Entry 6RX0 (X-ray diffraction, 1.20 A resolution); this record covers chains B and C of the 4 polymer chains in the assembly.

[Chain B (and C)]
Protein: Pteridine reductase
Source organism: Trypanosoma brucei brucei
Notes: chain C of this document is another copy of the same molecule, construct and numbering; everything in this record applies to it too
UniProtKB: O76290 (O76290_TRYBB); numbering as in UniProt (aligned over 1-268)
Sequence (288 residues; each row starts with the number of its first residue; numbers below 1 keep their minus sign (Met-19 is residue -19)):
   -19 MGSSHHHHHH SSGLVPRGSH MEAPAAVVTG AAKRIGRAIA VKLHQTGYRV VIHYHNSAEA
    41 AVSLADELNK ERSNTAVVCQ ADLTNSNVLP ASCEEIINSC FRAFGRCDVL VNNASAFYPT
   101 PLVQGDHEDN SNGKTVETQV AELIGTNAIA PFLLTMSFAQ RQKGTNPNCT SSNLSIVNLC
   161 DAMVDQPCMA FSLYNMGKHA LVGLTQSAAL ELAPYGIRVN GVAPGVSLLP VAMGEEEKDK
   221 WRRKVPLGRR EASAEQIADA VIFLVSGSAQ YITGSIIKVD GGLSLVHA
Disordered / not traced: -19 to 1, 104-113, 143-152 (chain C: -19 to 1, 104-113, 143-152, 206-221)
Sequence notes: initiating methionine (-19); expression tag (-18 to 0)
Residues lining bound ligands:
  - KM5 (methyl 1-[4-[[2,4-bis(azanyl)pteridin-6-yl]methyl-ethyl-amino]phenyl]carbonylpiperidine-4-carboxylate): Arg14, Ser95, Ala96, Phe97, Tyr98, Pro99, Asp161, Phe171, Tyr174, Gly205, Val206, Leu208, Leu209, Pro210, Met213, Glu217, Trp221
  - NADP (NAP; NADP nicotinamide-adenine-dinucleotide phosphate): Gly10, Arg14, Ile15, Gly16, His33, Tyr34, His35, Asn36, Ser37, Ala61, Asp62, Leu63, Thr64, Asn93, Ala94, Ser95, Ala96, Thr126, Asn127, Leu159, Cys160, Asp161, Tyr174, Lys178, Pro204, Gly205, Val206, Ser207, Leu208
What the authors report for this chain:
  - binding site for KM5: Val206, Trp221

[How chain B and chain C interact]
Contacting residue pairs (22; chain B residue first):
  Met163(B) with His267(C)
  Asp165(B) with Leu265(C)
  Gln166(B) with Gln166(C), hydrogen bond; Ser264(C); Leu265(C); Val266(C); His267(C)
  Pro167(B) with Leu265(C); His267(C)
  Lys224(B) with Ala268(C), hydrogen bond (side chain-backbone)
  Ser264(B) with Gln166(C)
  Leu265(B) with Asp165(C); Gln166(C); Pro167(C)
  Val266(B) with Ala268(C), hydrophobic
  His267(B) with Met163(C); Gln166(C); Pro167(C); Ala268(C)
  Ala268(B) with Lys224(C), hydrogen bond (backbone-side chain); Val266(C), hydrophobic; His267(C)
Other interface residues (no listed pair), chain B (12 interface residues in all): Cys168, Trp221
Other interface residues (no listed pair), chain C (12 interface residues in all): Cys168, Leu263

[In short]
The chain B/chain C interface involves 12 residues from each chain; the contacts include 3 hydrogen bonds.
Among the polar pairs are Gln166(B)-Gln166(C) and Lys224(B)-Ala268(C). Ligands of chain B: NADP and compound
KM5. From the paper: a binding site for KM5 at Val206(B) and Trp221(B).
Both chains are Pteridine reductase (Trypanosoma brucei brucei). Entry 6RX0 (Trypanosoma brucei PTR1 (TbPTR1)
in complex with inhibitor 3 (NMT-C0013)) was determined by X-ray diffraction (same publication as 6RX5, 6RX6
and 6RXC).
